6OJS - chains A and C; structure by X-ray diffraction, 3.21 A resolution.

[Chain A (and C)]
Name: Bifunctional dihydrofolate reductase-thymidylate synthase
Source organism: Cryptosporidium hominis
Notes: chain C of this document is another copy of the same molecule, construct and numbering; everything in this record applies to it too
UniProtKB: A0A0S4TER9 (A0A0S4TER9_CRYHO); numbering as in UniProt (aligned over 1-521)
Sequence (521 residues; row label = number of the first residue in the row):
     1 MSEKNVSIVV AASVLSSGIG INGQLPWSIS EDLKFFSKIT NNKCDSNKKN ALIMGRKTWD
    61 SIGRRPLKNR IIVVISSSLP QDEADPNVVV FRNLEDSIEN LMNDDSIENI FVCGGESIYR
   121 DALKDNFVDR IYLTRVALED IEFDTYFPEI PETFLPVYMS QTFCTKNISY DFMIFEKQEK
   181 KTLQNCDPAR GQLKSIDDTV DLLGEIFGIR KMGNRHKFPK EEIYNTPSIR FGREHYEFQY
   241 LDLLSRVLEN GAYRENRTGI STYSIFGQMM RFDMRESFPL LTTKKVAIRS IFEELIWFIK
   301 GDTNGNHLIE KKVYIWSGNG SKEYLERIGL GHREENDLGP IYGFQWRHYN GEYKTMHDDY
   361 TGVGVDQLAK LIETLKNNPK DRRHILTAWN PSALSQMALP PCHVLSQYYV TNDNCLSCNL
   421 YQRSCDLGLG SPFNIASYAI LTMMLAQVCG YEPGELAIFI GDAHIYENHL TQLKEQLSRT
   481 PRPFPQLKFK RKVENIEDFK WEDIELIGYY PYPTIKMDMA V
Not modelled in the structure: 1-2, 182-192
Small-molecule neighbours:
  - D96 (N-{4-[(2-amino-4-oxo-4,7-dihydro-3H-pyrrolo[2,3-d]pyrimidin-5-yl)methyl]benzene-1-carbonyl}-D-glutamic acid): R257, K284, A287, S290, I315, W316, N319, L399, D426, G428, L429, G430, F433, Y466, I515, M517, M519, A520
  - methotrexate (MTX): V9, V10, A11, L25, S30, D32, L33, K34, F35, F36, S37, M54, T58, I62, L67, R70, C113, Y119, T134
  - NADPH (NDP; NADPH dihydro-nicotinamide-adenine-dinucleotide phosphate): V10, A11, I19, G20, I21, G23, Q24, L25, W27, G55, R56, K57, T58, S61, I75, S76, S77, S78, R92, N93, C113, G114, G115, E116, S117, I118, Y119, D121, T145
  - 5-fluoro-2'-deoxyuridine-5'-monophosphate (UFP): R257, W316, Y342, L399, C402, H403, Q422, R423, S424, C425, D426, G430, S431, N434, H464, Y466
From the paper describing this entry:
  - binding site for D96: K284, A287, I315, W316, N319, L399, D426, L429, G430, F433, Y466, M519, A520
  - conformationally variable residues (side-chain flip): L429

[Interface between chain A and chain C]
Residue-residue contacts (198; chain A residue first):
  E31(A) - I206(C)
  E31(A) - F207(C)
  E31(A) - R210(C)  salt bridge
  K34(A) - I206(C)
  F35(A) - L203(C)  hydrophobic
  F35(A) - I206(C)
  K38(A) - L202(C)
  K38(A) - E205(C)
  K38(A) - I206(C)
  I39(A) - L202(C)  hydrophobic
  N42(A) - D198(C)
  Y132(A) - T199(C)
  V157(A) - I196(C)
  Y158(A) - I196(C)  hydrophobic
  Y158(A) - V200(C)  hydrophobic
  Y158(A) - L203(C)
  S160(A) - L203(C)
  Q161(A) - R210(C)  hydrogen bond (side chain-backbone)
  Q161(A) - K211(C)
  Q161(A) - M212(C)  hydrogen bond (side chain-backbone)
  Q161(A) - G213(C)
  F163(A) - F207(C)  hydrophobic
  F163(A) - K211(C)
  C164(A) - R210(C)  hydrogen bond (backbone-side chain)
  Y170(A) - F207(C)
  F172(A) - L203(C)  hydrophobic
  F172(A) - F207(C)  hydrophobic
  I174(A) - T199(C)
  E176(A) - S195(C)  hydrogen bond
  L193(A) - F231(C)  hydrophobic
  S195(A) - R130(C)
  S195(A) - E176(C)  hydrogen bond
  I196(A) - V157(C)
  D198(A) - N42(C)
  T199(A) - F35(C)
  T199(A) - Y132(C)
  T199(A) - I174(C)
  V200(A) - Y158(C)  hydrophobic
  L202(A) - K38(C)
  L202(A) - I39(C)  hydrophobic
  L203(A) - F35(C)  hydrophobic
  L203(A) - Y158(C)
  L203(A) - S160(C)
  L203(A) - F172(C)  hydrophobic
  E205(A) - K38(C)
  I206(A) - E31(C)
  I206(A) - K34(C)
  I206(A) - F35(C)
  I206(A) - K38(C)
  F207(A) - E31(C)
  F207(A) - F163(C)  hydrophobic
  F207(A) - Y170(C)
  I209(A) - R275(C)
  I209(A) - D413(C)
  R210(A) - E31(C)  salt bridge
  R210(A) - Q161(C)
  R210(A) - C164(C)  hydrogen bond (side chain-backbone)
  R210(A) - E276(C)  salt bridge
  K211(A) - Q161(C)
  K211(A) - F163(C)
  K211(A) - E234(C)  salt bridge
  M212(A) - Q161(C)  hydrogen bond (backbone-side chain)
  M212(A) - Y236(C)
  M212(A) - R271(C)
  M212(A) - F272(C)
  M212(A) - D273(C)
  M212(A) - E455(C)
  G213(A) - Q161(C)
  R215(A) - D273(C)  salt bridge
  R215(A) - R275(C)
  R215(A) - E455(C)  salt bridge
  H216(A) - E455(C)  salt bridge
  F231(A) - L193(C)  hydrophobic
  E234(A) - K211(C)
  Y236(A) - M212(C)  hydrogen bond
  A252(A) - N412(C)
  Y253(A) - N412(C)  hydrogen bond (backbone-side chain)
  R254(A) - P379(C)
  R254(A) - K380(C)
  R254(A) - Y409(C)  hydrogen bond
  R254(A) - V410(C)  hydrogen bond (side chain-backbone)
  R254(A) - N412(C)  hydrogen bond
  E255(A) - K380(C)  salt bridge
  N256(A) - R382(C)
  R257(A) - R383(C)
  T262(A) - R382(C)
  S264(A) - Y409(C)  hydrogen bond
  F266(A) - R271(C)
  F266(A) - Q407(C)
  F266(A) - Y409(C)  hydrophobic
  F266(A) - S417(C)
  F266(A) - C418(C)
  F266(A) - N419(C)
  G267(A) - R271(C)  hydrogen bond (backbone-side chain)
  G267(A) - N419(C)
  G267(A) - F459(C)
  Q268(A) - R271(C)
  M269(A) - M269(C)  hydrophobic
  R271(A) - M212(C)
  R271(A) - H216(C)
  R271(A) - F266(C)  hydrogen bond (side chain-backbone)
  R271(A) - G267(C)  hydrogen bond (side chain-backbone)
  R271(A) - Q268(C)
  F272(A) - M212(C)
  D273(A) - M212(C)
  D273(A) - R215(C)  salt bridge
  R275(A) - I209(C)
  R275(A) - R215(C)
  E276(A) - R210(C)  salt bridge
  Y349(A) - Y349(C)  hydrogen bond
  Y349(A) - N390(C)
  Y349(A) - P391(C)
  Y349(A) - S392(C)
  N350(A) - N350(C)  hydrogen bond
  N350(A) - N390(C)  hydrogen bond
  N350(A) - S392(C)  hydrogen bond
  V365(A) - S392(C)
  Q367(A) - W389(C)
  Q367(A) - P391(C)
  P379(A) - R254(C)
  K380(A) - R254(C)
  K380(A) - E255(C)  salt bridge
  R382(A) - N256(C)
  R382(A) - T262(C)
  R382(A) - R423(C)  hydrogen bond (backbone-side chain)
  R382(A) - S424(C)
  R382(A) - D462(C)
  R382(A) - H464(C)  hydrogen bond
  R382(A) - Y466(C)  hydrogen bond
  R383(A) - R257(C)
  R383(A) - L399(C)
  R383(A) - P400(C)
  R383(A) - R423(C)
  I385(A) - W389(C)
  I385(A) - V404(C)  hydrophobic
  I385(A) - R423(C)
  T387(A) - W389(C)
  W389(A) - Q367(C)
  W389(A) - R383(C)
  W389(A) - I385(C)
  W389(A) - T387(C)
  N390(A) - Y349(C)
  N390(A) - N350(C)  hydrogen bond
  P391(A) - Y349(C)
  P391(A) - V365(C)  hydrophobic
  P391(A) - Q367(C)
  S392(A) - Y349(C)
  S392(A) - N350(C)  hydrogen bond
  S392(A) - V365(C)
  L399(A) - R383(C)
  P400(A) - R383(C)
  V404(A) - L405(C)  hydrophobic
  L405(A) - V404(C)  hydrophobic
  L405(A) - Y421(C)  hydrophobic
  Q407(A) - F266(C)
  Q407(A) - Y421(C)  hydrogen bond
  Q407(A) - R423(C)  hydrogen bond (side chain-backbone)
  Q407(A) - G461(C)
  Y409(A) - R254(C)  hydrogen bond
  Y409(A) - S264(C)  hydrogen bond
  Y409(A) - F266(C)  hydrophobic
  Y409(A) - D462(C)
  V410(A) - R254(C)  hydrogen bond (backbone-side chain)
  N412(A) - A252(C)
  N412(A) - Y253(C)  hydrogen bond (side chain-backbone)
  N412(A) - R254(C)  hydrogen bond
  D413(A) - I209(C)
  S417(A) - F266(C)
  C418(A) - F266(C)
  N419(A) - F266(C)
  N419(A) - G267(C)  hydrogen bond (side chain-backbone)
  N419(A) - Y421(C)
  N419(A) - I460(C)
  N419(A) - G461(C)
  Y421(A) - L405(C)  hydrophobic
  Y421(A) - Q407(C)  hydrogen bond
  Y421(A) - N419(C)  hydrogen bond
  Y421(A) - F459(C)  hydrophobic
  R423(A) - R382(C)  hydrogen bond (side chain-backbone)
  R423(A) - R383(C)
  R423(A) - I385(C)
  R423(A) - Q407(C)  hydrogen bond (backbone-side chain)
  S424(A) - R382(C)
  E455(A) - M212(C)
  E455(A) - R215(C)  salt bridge
  E455(A) - H216(C)  salt bridge
  F459(A) - G267(C)
  F459(A) - Y421(C)  hydrophobic
  F459(A) - F459(C)  hydrophobic
  F459(A) - I460(C)
  I460(A) - N419(C)  hydrogen bond (backbone-side chain)
  I460(A) - F459(C)
  G461(A) - Q407(C)
  G461(A) - N419(C)
  D462(A) - R382(C)  salt bridge
  D462(A) - Y409(C)
  H464(A) - R382(C)
  Y466(A) - R382(C)
Other interface residues (no listed pair), chain A (96 interface residues in all): R130, T165, I265, Y408, Q422
Other interface residues (no listed pair), chain C (96 interface residues in all): T165, I265, Y408, Q422

[Overview]
Chain A and chain C each contribute 96 residues to their interface; the contacts include 38 hydrogen bonds and
14 salt bridges. Polar contacts include E31(A)-R210(C), R210(A)-E276(C) and K211(A)-E234(C). Chain A binds
NADPH, 5-fluoro-2'-deoxyuridine-5'-monophosphate, compound D96 and methotrexate. From the paper: a binding
site for D96 at K284(A), A287(A) and I315(A) among others; conformational variability at L429(A).
Both chains are Bifunctional dihydrofolate reductase-thymidylate synthase (Cryptosporidium hominis). Entry
6OJS (Crystal structure of TS-DHFR from Cryptosporidium hominis in complex with NADPH, FdUMP, MTX and
2-amino-4-oxo-4,7-dihydro-pyrrolo[2,3-d]pyrimidine-methyl-phenyl-D-glutamic acid) was determined by X-ray
diffraction, deposited together with 6OJU and 6OJV.
